PDB entry 4WVG | X-ray diffraction, 2.05 A resolution | chain A

Chain A:
Molecule: Maltose-binding periplasmic protein, Signal peptidase IB
Organism: Escherichia coli K-12
Notes: EC 3.4.21.89
UniProtKB: chimeric construct of P0AEY0, Q5HHB9: residues 13-372 from P0AEY0 (MALE_ECO57) positions 33-392 (UniProt number = residue number + 20); residues 377-542 from Q5HHB9 positions 26-191 (UniProt number = residue number - 351)
Amino-acid sequence (542 residues; each row starts with the number of its first residue):
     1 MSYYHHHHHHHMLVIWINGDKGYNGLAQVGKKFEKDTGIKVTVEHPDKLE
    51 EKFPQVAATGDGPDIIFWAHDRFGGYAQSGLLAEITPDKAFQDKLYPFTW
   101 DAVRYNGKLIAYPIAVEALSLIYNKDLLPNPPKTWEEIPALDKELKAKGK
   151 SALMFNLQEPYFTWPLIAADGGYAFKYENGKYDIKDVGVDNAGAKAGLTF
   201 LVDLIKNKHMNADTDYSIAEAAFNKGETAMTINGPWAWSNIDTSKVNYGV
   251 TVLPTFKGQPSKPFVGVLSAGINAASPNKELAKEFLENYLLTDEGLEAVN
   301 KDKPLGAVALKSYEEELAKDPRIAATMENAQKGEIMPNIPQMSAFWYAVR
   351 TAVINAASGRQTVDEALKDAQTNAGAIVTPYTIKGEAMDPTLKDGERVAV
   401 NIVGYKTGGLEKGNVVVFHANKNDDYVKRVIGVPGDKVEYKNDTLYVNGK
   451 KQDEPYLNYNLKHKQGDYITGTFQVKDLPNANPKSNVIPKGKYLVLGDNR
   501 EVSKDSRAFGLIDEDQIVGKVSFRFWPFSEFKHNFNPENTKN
Disordered / not traced: 1-11, 408, 422, 527-542
Construct notes: initiating methionine (1); expression tag (2-12); linker (374-376); engineered mutation A387 (Ser36 in Q5HHB9)
Curated features (UniProtKB/Swiss-Prot):
  - active site: K428
From the paper describing this entry:
  - conformationally variable residues (side-chain flip): Y381, V427
  - catalytic residues: K428

Summary:
UniProt lists active-site residue K428. From the paper: the catalytic residue K428; conformational variability
at Y381 and V427.
Chain A is Maltose-binding periplasmic protein, Signal peptidase IB (Escherichia coli K-12); the structure,
Crystal structure of the Type-I signal peptidase from Staphylococcus aureus (SpsB), was determined by X-ray
diffraction (same publication as 4WVH, 4WVI and 4WVJ).
